Entry 7P6Z (electron microscopy, 3.50 A resolution); this record covers chains 3 and m of the 55 polymer chains in the assembly.

== Chain 3 ==
Molecule: 23S ribosomal RNA
From: Mycoplasma pneumoniae M129
Sequence (2907 nucleotides; row label = number of the first residue in the row):
     1 UACAAUAAGU UACUAAGGGC UUAUGGUGGA UGCCUUGGCA CUAAUAGGCG AUGAAGGACG
    61 UGUUAACCUG CGAUAAGCUU CGGGUAGGUG GUAAGAACCU CAGAUCCGGA GAUUUCCGAA
   121 UGGAGCAAUC CGGUAGUUGG AAACAGCUAU CAUUAAUUGA UGAAUAAAUA GUCAAUUAAA
   181 GCAAUACGUG GUGAAGUGAA ACAUCUCAGU AGCCACAGGA AAAGAAAACG AAUGUGAUUC
   241 CGUGUGUAGU GGCGAGCGAA AGCGGAACAG GCCAAACUUA UCAUUAGAUA GGGGUUGUAG
   301 GGCUUGCAAU GUGGACUUGA AAACGAUAGA AGAAGCUGUU GGAAAGCAGC GCGCAAAAGG
   361 GUGAUAGCCC CGUAUUUGAA AUUGUUUUCA UACCUAGCGA GAUCCCUGAG UAGCUCGGAA
   421 AACGUUAUUU UGAGUGAAUC UGCCCAGACC AUUGGGUAAG CCUAAAUACU AAUUAGUGAC
   481 CGAUAGCGAA ACAGUACCGU GAGGGAAAGG UGAAAAGAAC CCAGAGAUGG GAGUGAAAUA
   541 GAUUCUGAAA CCAUAUGCCU ACAACGUGUC AGAGCACAUU AAUGUGUGAU GGCGUGCGUU
   601 UUGAAGUAUG AGCCGGCGAG UUAUGAUAGC AAGCGUUAGU UAACCAGGAG AUGGGGAGCU
   661 GUAGCGAAAG CGAGUUUUAA AAGAGCGUUU GUUUGUUAUU AUAGACCCGA AACGGGUUGA
   721 GCUAGUCAUG AGCAGGUUGA AGGUUGAGUA ACAUCAACUG GAGGACCGAA CCGACUCUCG
   781 UUGAAACGAU AGCGGAUGAC UUGUGAUUAG GGGUGAAAUU CCAAUCGAAA UCCGUGAUAG
   841 CUGGUUCUCG UCGAAAUAGC UUUAAGGCUA GCGUGAGAUC ACAAAUAAGU GGAGGUAAAG
   901 CUACUGAAUG UAUGAUGGCG CCACCUAGGC GUACUGAAUA CAAUUAAACU CUGAAUGCCA
   961 UUUAUUUUAU UCUCGCAGUC AGACAGUGGG GGAUAAGCUU CAUUGUCAAG AGGGGAAGAG
  1021 CCCAGAUCAU UAAAUAAGGU CCCCAAAAUA UACUAAGUGG AAAAGGAUGU GAAAGUGCUA
  1081 AAACAGCAAG GAUGUUGGCU UAGAAGCAGC CAUCGUUUAA AGAGUGCGUA ACAGCUCACU
  1141 UGUCGAGUGU UUUUGCGCCG AAGAUGUAAC GGGGCUAAGU AUAUUACCGA AUUUAUGGAU
  1201 AAGAUUUAUA UCUUGUGGUA GACGAGCGUU GUAUUGGAGU UGAAGUCAAA GCGUGAGCAU
  1261 UGGUGGAUCC AAUACAAGUG AGAAUGCCGG CAUGAGUAAC GCUUGGGAGU GAGAAUCUCC
  1321 CAAACCGAUU GACUAAGGUU UCCUGGACCA GGGUCGUCCU UCCAGGGUUA GUCUGGACCU
  1381 AAGCUGAGGC UGAAAAGCGU AGGCGAUGGA CAACAGGUUA AUAUUCCUGU ACUUACAGUU
  1441 AGACUGAUGG AGUGACAAAG AAGGUUUUCC ACCCCCAUAA UUGGAUUUGG GGAUAAAUCA
  1501 UAAGGUGGUA CAAUAGGCAA AUCCGUUGUG CAUAACAUUG AGUGAUGAUG UCGAGUGAAU
  1561 GAGUGAUCAA GUAGCGAAGG UGGUAUUAAU CAUGCUUUCA AGAAAAGCUU CUAGGGUUAA
  1621 UCUAGCUGUA ACCAGUACCG AGAACGAACA CACGUAGUCA AGGAGAGGAU CCUAAGGUUA
  1681 GCGAGUGAAC UAUAGCCAAG GAACUCUGCA AAUUAACCCC GUAAGUUAGC GAGAAGGGGU
  1741 GCUUAUGUAA AAGUAAGCCG CAGUGAAGAA CGAGGGGGGA CUGUUUAACU AAAACACAAC
  1801 UCUAUGCCAA ACCGUAAGGU GAUGUAUAUG GGGUGACACC UGCCCAGUGC UGGAAGGUUA
  1861 AAGAAGGAGG UUAGCGCAAG CGAAGCUUUU AACUGAAGCC CCAGUGAACG GCGGCCGUAA
  1921 CUAUAACGGU CCUAAGGUAG CGAAAUUCCU AGUCGGGUAA AUUCCGUCCC GCUUGAAUGG
  1981 UGUAACCAUC UCUUGACUGU CUCGGCUAUA GACUCGGUGA AAUCCAGGUA CGGGUGAAGA
  2041 CACCCGUUAG GCGCAACGGG ACGGAAAGAC CCCGUGAAGC UUUACUGUAG CUUAAUAUUG
  2101 AUCAGGACAU UAUCAUGUAG AGAAUAGGUA GGAGCAAUCG AUGCAAGUUC GCUAGGACUU
  2161 GUUGAUGCGA AAGGUGGAAU ACUACCCUUG GUUGUGUGCU GUUCUAAUUG GUAACUGUUA
  2221 UCCAGUUUCA AGACAGUGUU AGGUGGGCAG UUUGACUGGG GCGGUCGCCU CCUAAAAGGU
  2281 AACGGAGGCG UACAAAGGUA CCUUCAGUAC GGUUGGAAAU CGUAUGUAGA GUGUAAUGGU
  2341 GUAAGGGUGC UUGACUGUGA GACAUACAGG UCGAACAGGU GAGAAAUCAG GUCAUAGUGA
  2401 UCCGGUGGUC CAGUAUGGAA UGGCCAUCGC UCAACGGAUA AAAGCUACUC CGGGGAUAAC
  2461 AGGCUGAUAC UGCCCAAGAG UUCAUAUCGA CGGCAGUGUU UGGCACCUCG AUGUCGACUC
  2521 AUCUCAUCCU CGAGCUGAAG CAGGUUCGAA GGGUUCGGCU GUUCGCCGAU UAAAGAGAUA
  2581 CGUGAGUUGG GUUCAAACCG UCGUGAGACA GGUUGGUCCC UAUCUAUUGU GCCCGUAGGA
  2641 AGAUUGAAGA GUGUUGCUUC UAGUACGAGA GGACCGAAGC GAGGACACCU CUUAUGCUCC
  2701 AGUUGUAGCG CCAGCUGCAC CGCUGGGUAG UAACGUGUCU AUUAGAUAAA CGCUGAAAGC
  2761 AUCUAAGUGU GAAACUAUCU CAAAGAUUAA UCUUCCCAUU UCGCAAGAAA GUAAGAGCCG
  2821 UCAAAGACGA UGACGUUGAU AGGUUACAGG UGUAAGCAUA GUGAUAUGUU GAGCUGAGUA
  2881 AUACUAAUUG CUCGAGGACU UAUUGGA
Unresolved in the structure: 1-7, 1560-1569, 2803-2806, 2901-2907
Ion coordination: Mg2+ site 1: G447, A2415; Mg2+ site 2 near U600 (its only coordinating residue here); Mg2+ site 3: U609, A2511; Mg2+ site 4 near U781 (its only coordinating residue here); Mg2+ site 5 near A898 (its only coordinating residue here); Mg2+ site 6: A1295, U2623; Mg2+ site 7: A1298, C2013; Mg2+ site 8: A1299, A2012; Mg2+ site 9 near G1642 (its only coordinating residue here); Mg2+ site 10 near A1656 (its only coordinating residue here); Mg2+ site 11 near U1670 (its only coordinating residue here); Mg2+ site 12 near G1835 (its only coordinating residue here); 6 more Mg2+ sites not listed

== Chain m ==
Name: 50S ribosomal protein L17
From: Mycoplasma pneumoniae M129
UniProtKB: Q59547 (RL17_MYCPN); numbering as in UniProt (aligned over 1-124)
Chain sequence (124 residues; row label = number of the first residue in the row):
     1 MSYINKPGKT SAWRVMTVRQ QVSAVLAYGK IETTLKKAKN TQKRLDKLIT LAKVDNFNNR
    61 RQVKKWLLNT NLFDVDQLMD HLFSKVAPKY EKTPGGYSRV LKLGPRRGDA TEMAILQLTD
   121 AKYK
Unresolved in the structure: 1, 121-124

== How chain 3 and chain m interact ==
Residue-residue contacts (96):
  C779(3) - Tyr3(m)  sugar contact
  A784(3) - Tyr3(m)  hydrogen bond to the base
  G788(3) - Tyr3(m)  hydrogen bond to the base
  C1302(3) - Lys6(m)  sugar contact
  U1303(3) - Lys6(m)  phosphate contact
  U1304(3) - Trp13(m)  hydrogen bond to the sugar
  G1305(3) - Gln20(m)  base contact
  G1305(3) - Gln21(m)  sugar contact
  G1306(3) - Ala24(m)  sugar contact
  G1306(3) - Ile31(m)  phosphate contact
  G1306(3) - Glu32(m)  phosphate contact
  G1306(3) - Thr33(m)  hydrogen bond to the phosphate
  G1306(3) - Asn71(m)  base contact
  G1307(3) - Tyr28(m)  sugar contact
  G1307(3) - Ile31(m)  phosphate contact
  G1307(3) - Glu32(m)  hydrogen bond to the phosphate
  G1313(3) - Arg107(m)  hydrogen bond to the sugar
  A1314(3) - Arg107(m)  sugar contact
  A1315(3) - Arg106(m)  hydrogen bond to the sugar
  A1315(3) - Gly108(m)  phosphate contact
  A1315(3) - Asp109(m)  hydrogen bond to the base
  U1316(3) - Gly108(m)  base contact
  U1316(3) - Asp109(m)  base contact
  C1320(3) - Asn71(m)  base contact
  C1321(3) - Asn69(m)  hydrogen bond to the sugar
  C1321(3) - Thr70(m)  sugar contact
  C1321(3) - Asn71(m)  hydrogen bond to the sugar
  A1322(3) - Gln20(m)  hydrogen bond to the base
  A1322(3) - Leu68(m)  sugar contact
  A1322(3) - Asn69(m)  hydrogen bond to the phosphate
  A1323(3) - Met16(m)  sugar contact
  A1323(3) - Gln20(m)  hydrogen bond to the sugar
  C1355(3) - Arg107(m)  sugar contact
  U1482(3) - Phe57(m)  base contact
  U1482(3) - Arg60(m)  salt bridge to the phosphate
  U1482(3) - Arg61(m)  hydrogen bond to the base
  G1483(3) - Arg61(m)  base contact
  A1652(3) - Tyr3(m)  hydrogen bond to the base
  A1652(3) - Ile4(m)  base contact
  G1683(3) - Asp109(m)  hydrogen bond to the sugar
  A1684(3) - Thr111(m)  sugar contact
  G1685(3) - Thr34(m)  hydrogen bond to the phosphate
  G1685(3) - Lys36(m)  hydrogen bond to the phosphate
  G1685(3) - Lys37(m)  salt bridge to the phosphate
  U1686(3) - Lys36(m)  salt bridge to the phosphate
  G1687(3) - Lys9(m)  hydrogen bond to the base
  G1687(3) - Arg14(m)  hydrogen bond to the base
  U2009(3) - Pro7(m)  hydrogen bond to the sugar
  U2009(3) - Gly8(m)  phosphate contact
  U2009(3) - Lys9(m)  phosphate contact
  U2009(3) - Arg14(m)  salt bridge to the phosphate
  A2010(3) - Asn5(m)  hydrogen bond to the sugar
  A2010(3) - Lys6(m)  sugar contact
  A2010(3) - Gly8(m)  phosphate contact
  A2010(3) - Lys9(m)  hydrogen bond to the phosphate
  G2011(3) - Lys6(m)  salt bridge to the phosphate
  G2016(3) - Asp109(m)  sugar contact
  G2016(3) - Ala110(m)  sugar contact
  C2697(3) - Ser11(m)  sugar contact
  U2698(3) - Ser11(m)  phosphate contact
  U2698(3) - Asn40(m)  hydrogen bond to the base
  C2709(3) - Lys64(m)  hydrogen bond to the base
  A2713(3) - Arg61(m)  base contact
  G2714(3) - Arg61(m)  sugar contact
  G2714(3) - Lys64(m)  base contact
  C2715(3) - Lys65(m)  sugar contact
  U2716(3) - Arg19(m)  sugar contact
  U2716(3) - Lys65(m)  phosphate contact
  C2718(3) - Ala12(m)  phosphate contact
  G2820(3) - Lys102(m)  phosphate contact
  C2822(3) - Lys39(m)  salt bridge to the phosphate
  G2842(3) - Gln42(m)  hydrogen bond to the sugar
  G2842(3) - Lys43(m)  phosphate contact
  G2842(3) - Gly96(m)  base contact
  G2843(3) - Lys43(m)  phosphate contact
  G2843(3) - Asp46(m)  hydrogen bond to the sugar
  G2843(3) - Pro94(m)  base contact
  G2843(3) - Gly95(m)  sugar contact
  G2843(3) - Gly96(m)  hydrogen bond to the sugar
  U2844(3) - Asp46(m)  phosphate contact
  U2844(3) - Lys47(m)  phosphate contact
  U2844(3) - Thr50(m)  phosphate contact
  U2844(3) - Pro94(m)  sugar contact
  U2844(3) - Gly95(m)  hydrogen bond to the sugar
  A2855(3) - Phe57(m)  sugar contact
  A2855(3) - Asn58(m)  hydrogen bond to the sugar
  A2855(3) - Arg61(m)  sugar contact
  G2856(3) - Phe57(m)  sugar contact
  G2876(3) - Arg44(m)  salt bridge to the phosphate
  C2884(3) - Pro94(m)  sugar contact
  C2884(3) - Gly95(m)  hydrogen bond to the sugar
  C2884(3) - Gly96(m)  hydrogen bond to the sugar
  U2885(3) - Gly96(m)  sugar contact
  U2885(3) - Ser98(m)  hydrogen bond to the sugar
  U2885(3) - Arg99(m)  sugar contact
  A2886(3) - Arg99(m)  salt bridge to the phosphate
Interface residues without a listed pair, chain 3 (60 interface residues in all): G780, A789, A1324, A1692, C2015, G2710, G2717, U2821, U2845, A2854, A2887
Interface residues without a listed pair, chain m (63 interface residues in all): Ser2, Thr17, Val18, Lys30, Leu35, Trp66, Asp76, Tyr97, Val100, Leu101

== Overview ==
60 residues of chain 3 and 63 residues of chain m are in contact; the contacts include 33 hydrogen bonds and 8
salt bridges. Among the polar pairs are A784(3)-Tyr3(m), G788(3)-Tyr3(m) and A1315(3)-Asp109(m). The Mg2+ site
1 is built by G447(3) and A2415(3).
Chain 3 is 23S ribosomal RNA and chain m is 50S ribosomal protein L17, both from Mycoplasma pneumoniae M129;
the structure, Mycoplasma pneumoniae 70S ribosome in untreated cells, was determined by electron microscopy
together with 7OOC, 7OOD, 7PAH, 7PAI, 7PAJ, 7PAK and 23 further entries from the same study.
